5IPI - chains 1 and 2 of the 60 polymer chains in the assembly; structure by electron microscopy, 3.80 A resolution.

Chain 1 (and 2):
Molecule: Capsid protein VP1
Source organism: Adeno-associated virus - 2
Notes: chain 2 of this document is another copy of the same molecule, construct and numbering; everything in this record applies to it too
UniProtKB: P03135 (CAPSD_AAV2S); residue numbers follow UniProt; this construct covers 1-735
Chain sequence (735 residues; numbered 1 to 735; the number before each row is that of its first residue):
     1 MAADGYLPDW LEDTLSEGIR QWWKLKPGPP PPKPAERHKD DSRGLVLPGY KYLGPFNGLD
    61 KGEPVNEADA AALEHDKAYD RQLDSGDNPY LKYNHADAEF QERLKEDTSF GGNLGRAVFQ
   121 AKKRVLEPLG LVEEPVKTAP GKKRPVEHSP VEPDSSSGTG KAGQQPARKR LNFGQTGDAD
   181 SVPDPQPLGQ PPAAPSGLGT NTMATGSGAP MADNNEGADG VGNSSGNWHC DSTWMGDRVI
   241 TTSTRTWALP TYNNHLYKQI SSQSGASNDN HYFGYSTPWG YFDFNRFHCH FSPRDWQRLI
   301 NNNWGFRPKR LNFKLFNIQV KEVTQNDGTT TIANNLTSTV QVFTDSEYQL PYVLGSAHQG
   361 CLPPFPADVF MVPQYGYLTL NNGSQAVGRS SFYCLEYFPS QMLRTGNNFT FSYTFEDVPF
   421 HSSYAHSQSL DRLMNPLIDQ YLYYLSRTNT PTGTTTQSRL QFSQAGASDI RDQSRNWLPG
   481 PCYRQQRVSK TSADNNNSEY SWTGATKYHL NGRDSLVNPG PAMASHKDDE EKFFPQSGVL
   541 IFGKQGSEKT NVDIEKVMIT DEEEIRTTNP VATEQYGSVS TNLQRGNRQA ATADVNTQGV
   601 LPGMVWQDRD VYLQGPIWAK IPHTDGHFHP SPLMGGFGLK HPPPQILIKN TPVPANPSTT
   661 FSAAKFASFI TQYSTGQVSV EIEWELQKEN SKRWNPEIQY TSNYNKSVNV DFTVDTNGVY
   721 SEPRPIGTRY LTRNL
Unresolved in the structure: 1-224
Construct notes: conflict Thr452 (Ser in P03135)
What the authors report for this chain:
  - self-association interface (contacts with another copy of this molecule); pairs are residue here / residue on that copy: His271-Arg432 (backbone contact), Asp431-Arg513
  - mutagenesis - R432A (Tm change 10 degC): decreased stability
  - mutagenesis - R432A: increased binding to Rep52 and Rep78 (citing earlier work)

Interface between chain 1 and chain 2:
Contacting residue pairs - 197 pairs, chain 1 then chain 2:
  Ser422(1) with Asp625(2)
  Tyr424(1) with His623(2)
  Ala425(1) with Arg389(2)
  His426(1) with Leu380(2); His623(2); Thr624(2)
  Ser427(1) with Thr379(2); Leu380(2), hydrogen bond (backbone-backbone); Ser391(2)
  Gln428(1) with Leu378(2); Leu380(2)
  Ser429(1) with Leu380(2)
  Asp431(1) with Arg513(2), salt bridge; Ser515(2)
  Arg432(1) with Asp269(2), hydrogen bond (side chain-backbone); His271(2), hydrogen bond (side chain-backbone); Leu378(2); Arg513(2)
  Leu433(1) with Ser356(2)
  Met434(1) with Ser356(2); Leu378(2), hydrophobic
  Asn435(1) with Tyr281(2), hydrogen bond; Val353(2); His358(2), hydrogen bond (backbone-side chain); Gln374(2)
  Pro436(1) with Ile260(2), hydrophobic; Tyr377(2); Leu378(2), hydrophobic
  Leu437(1) with Gln374(2); Tyr375(2)
  Ile438(1) with His358(2), hydrogen bond (backbone-side chain); Gln359(2)
  Asp439(1) with Gln359(2); Lys549(2), salt bridge
  Gln440(1) with Ser356(2); Ala357(2); His358(2)
  Tyr441(1) with Arg286(2); Ala357(2); Gln614(2); Pro616(2)
  Leu442(1) with Leu540(2), hydrophobic; Ile541(2)
  Tyr443(1) with Ile541(2), hydrogen bond (backbone-backbone); Gly543(2); Ser547(2); Glu548(2), hydrogen bond (side chain-backbone)
  Leu445(1) with Ser501(2)
  Ser446(1) with Asn551(2)
  Thr448(1) with Glu499(2); Tyr500(2); Ser501(2)
  Thr454(1) with Asn497(2)
  Thr455(1) with Asn497(2), hydrogen bond (backbone-side chain)
  Gln457(1) with Ser492(2), hydrogen bond (side chain-backbone); Asn495(2); Asn496(2); Asn497(2), hydrogen bond (side chain-backbone)
  Arg459(1) with Lys490(2); Thr491(2); Ser492(2), hydrogen bond
  Leu460(1) with Ser489(2); Tyr500(2); Phe534(2), hydrophobic; Asp553(2); Ile554(2)
  Gln461(1) with Val552(2); Asp553(2)
  Phe462(1) with Ile541(2), hydrophobic; Thr550(2); Asn551(2), hydrogen bond (backbone-backbone); Val552(2), hydrogen bond (backbone-backbone); Ile554(2), hydrophobic
  Ser463(1) with Thr550(2); Asn551(2), hydrogen bond (side chain-backbone)
  Gln464(1) with Lys549(2)
  Ser468(1) with Asn270(2), hydrogen bond (backbone-side chain)
  Asp469(1) with Asn270(2)
  Ile470(1) with Asn270(2), hydrogen bond (backbone-side chain)
  Arg471(1) with Asp269(2), salt bridge; Asn270(2), hydrogen bond (backbone-side chain); Trp502(2); Leu516(2); Asn518(2)
  Asp472(1) with Asn518(2), hydrogen bond (backbone-side chain)
  Gln473(1) with His358(2); Asn518(2), hydrogen bond (backbone-side chain)
  Ser474(1) with Asn518(2), hydrogen bond; Pro519(2); Met634(2)
  Arg475(1) with Tyr508(2); Asn518(2)
  Asn476(1) with Gly355(2), hydrogen bond (side chain-backbone); Ala619(2); Leu633(2); Met634(2)
  Trp477(1) with Lys620(2); Pro622(2); Pro630(2); Ser631(2); Pro632(2)
  Leu478(1) with Leu633(2), hydrophobic
  Pro479(1) with Tyr508(2), hydrophobic
  Lys527(1) with Asn511(2); Gly512(2)
  Asp528(1) with Asn382(2)
  Glu564(1) with Arg389(2)
  Thr567(1) with Leu510(2)
  Thr568(1) with Leu510(2)
  Asn569(1) with Leu510(2)
  Glu574(1) with His509(2), salt bridge; Gly512(2)
  Gln575(1) with His509(2), hydrogen bond (backbone-side chain)
  Tyr576(1) with Tyr508(2); His509(2)
  Gly577(1) with Lys507(2); His509(2)
  Ser578(1) with Tyr483(2), hydrogen bond (backbone-side chain); Thr506(2), hydrogen bond (backbone-side chain); Lys507(2), hydrogen bond (backbone-backbone)
  Val579(1) with Tyr483(2); Arg484(2); Thr506(2)
  Ser580(1) with Arg484(2), hydrogen bond (backbone-side chain); Gln485(2), hydrogen bond (side chain-backbone); Gln486(2), hydrogen bond; Thr506(2)
  Thr581(1) with Arg484(2), hydrogen bond (backbone-side chain)
  Asn582(1) with Gln486(2), hydrogen bond (backbone-side chain)
  Leu583(1) with Arg484(2); Gln486(2); Arg487(2); Thr573(2)
  Gln584(1) with Gln486(2), hydrogen bond (backbone-side chain); Arg487(2), hydrogen bond (side chain-backbone); Val488(2); Asn495(2); Tyr500(2)
  Arg585(1) with Asp494(2); Asn496(2)
  Gly586(1) with Asp494(2), hydrogen bond (backbone-backbone); Asn495(2); Asn496(2); Asn497(2), hydrogen bond (backbone-backbone)
  Arg588(1) with Asn496(2), hydrogen bond (backbone-side chain)
  Gln589(1) with Asn496(2), hydrogen bond; Ser498(2), hydrogen bond; Glu499(2)
  Ala590(1) with Asn496(2)
  Gln598(1) with Thr597(2)
  Val600(1) with Gly599(2); Val600(2), hydrogen bond (backbone-backbone); Phe628(2), hydrophobic
  Leu601(1) with Pro481(2), hydrophobic; Pro521(2), hydrophobic; Val600(2), hydrophobic; Phe628(2)
  Pro602(1) with Pro481(2); Phe628(2), hydrophobic
  Gly603(1) with Phe628(2); Leu633(2)
  Met604(1) with His627(2); Phe628(2), hydrogen bond (backbone-backbone)
  Val605(1) with Thr624(2); Gly626(2); His627(2)
  Trp606(1) with Gly626(2), hydrogen bond (backbone-backbone); His627(2); Phe628(2)
  Gln607(1) with Thr624(2); Asp625(2)
  Phe628(1) with Phe628(2), hydrophobic
  His629(1) with Asp625(2)
  Asn690(1) with Gln349(2)
  Lys692(1) with Gln349(2); Tyr397(2); Phe398(2)
  Arg693(1) with Arg389(2); Ser390(2), hydrogen bond (side chain-backbone); Ser391(2), hydrogen bond; Phe392(2)
  Trp694(1) with Phe392(2), hydrogen bond (backbone-backbone); Cys394(2), hydrophobic
  Asn695(1) with Ser390(2); Phe392(2)
  Ile698(1) with Gly388(2); Arg389(2)
  Tyr730(1) with Arg389(2)
  Leu731(1) with Arg389(2)
  Thr732(1) with Arg389(2); Ser391(2)
  Arg733(1) with His623(2)
  Asn734(1) with Gln349(2), hydrogen bond (side chain-backbone); Leu350(2); Pro351(2); Tyr393(2)
  Leu735(1) with Pro622(2), hydrophobic
Other interface residues (no listed pair), chain 1 (98 interface residues in all): Phe420, Asn449, Thr456, Ser458, Ala467, Arg566, Pro570, Gly599, Asp608
Other interface residues (no listed pair), chain 2 (112 interface residues in all): Tyr272, Ser276, Tyr348, Tyr352, Pro373, Gly376, Ala493, Ala505, Asp514, Phe542, Val557, Asn596, Gln598, Trp606, Gly615, His629

In short:
98 residues of chain 1 and 112 residues of chain 2 are in contact; the contacts include 45 hydrogen bonds and
4 salt bridges. Among the polar pairs are Asp431(1)-Arg513(2), Asp439(1)-Lys549(2) and Arg471(1)-Asp269(2).
The paper reports that R432A of chain 1 reduces stability; a self-association interface involving His271(1)
and Asp431(1).
Chain 1 and chain 2 are both Capsid protein VP1 (Adeno-associated virus - 2); the structure, Structure of
Adeno-associated virus type 2 VLP, was determined by electron microscopy, deposited together with 5IPK.
